3D1Z - chains A and B; structure by X-ray diffraction, 1.30 A resolution.

Chain A (and B):
Molecule: HIV-1 Protease
Organism: Human immunodeficiency virus type 1
Notes: EC 3.4.23.16; chain B of this document is another copy of the same molecule, construct and numbering; everything in this record applies to it too
UniProt: P04587 (POL_HV1B5); residues 1-99 here correspond to UniProt positions 501-599 (UniProt number = residue number + 500)
Amino-acid sequence (99 residues; row label = number of the first residue in the row):
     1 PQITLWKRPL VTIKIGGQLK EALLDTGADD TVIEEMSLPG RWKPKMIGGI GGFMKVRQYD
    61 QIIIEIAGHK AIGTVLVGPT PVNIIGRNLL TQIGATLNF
Sequence notes: engineered mutation M54 (Ile554 in P04587)
Ligand contacts: tmc114 (017; (3r,3as,6ar)-hexahydrofuro[2,3-b]furan-3-yl(1S,2R)-3-[[(4-aminophenyl)sulfonyl](isobutyl)amino]-1-benzyl-2-hydroxypropylcarbamate): R8, L23, D25, G27, A28, D29, D30, V32, I47, G48, G49, I50, L76, P81, V82, I84
Swiss-Prot annotation at these positions:
  - region (Dimerization of protease): P1 to L5, G49 to F53, K55, N88 to G94, T96 to F99
  - active site: D25 (For protease activity)
  - site: F99 (Cleavage)
What the authors report for this chain:
  - binding site for tmc114: D29, D30, G48, P81, V82
  - contacts within the chain: M54-P79 (hydrophobic contact)
  - conformationally variable residues (loop rearrangement): G51, G78 to V82
  - mutagenesis - I54M: unchanged stability

Interface between chain A and chain B:
Residue-residue contacts - 98 pairs, chain A then chain B:
  P1(A) - L97(B)
  P1(A) - N98(B)
  P1(A) - F99(B)  hydrogen bond (backbone-backbone)
  Q2(A) - T96(B)
  Q2(A) - L97(B)
  Q2(A) - N98(B)  hydrogen bond
  I3(A) - T96(B)
  I3(A) - L97(B)  hydrogen bond (backbone-backbone)
  I3(A) - F99(B)  hydrophobic
  L5(A) - T26(B)
  L5(A) - R87(B)  hydrogen bond (backbone-side chain)
  L5(A) - L90(B)  hydrophobic
  L5(A) - T91(B)
  L5(A) - A95(B)
  W6(A) - R87(B)  hydrogen bond (backbone-side chain)
  W6(A) - T91(B)
  K7(A) - R87(B)
  R8(A) - D29(B)  salt bridge
  R8(A) - R87(B)
  P9(A) - T26(B)
  P9(A) - R87(B)
  L23(A) - G27(B)
  L24(A) - T26(B)  hydrogen bond (backbone-side chain)
  L24(A) - L97(B)  hydrophobic
  L24(A) - F99(B)  hydrophobic
  D25(A) - D25(B)
  D25(A) - T26(B)
  D25(A) - G27(B)  hydrogen bond (side chain-backbone)
  T26(A) - L5(B)
  T26(A) - P9(B)
  T26(A) - L24(B)  hydrogen bond (side chain-backbone)
  T26(A) - D25(B)
  T26(A) - T26(B)  hydrogen bond (side chain-backbone)
  T26(A) - L97(B)
  G27(A) - L23(B)
  G27(A) - D25(B)  hydrogen bond (backbone-side chain)
  D29(A) - R8(B)  salt bridge
  I47(A) - I50(B)  hydrophobic
  G48(A) - I50(B)
  G49(A) - I50(B)
  G49(A) - P81(B)
  I50(A) - I47(B)  hydrophobic
  I50(A) - G49(B)
  I50(A) - I50(B)
  I50(A) - G51(B)  hydrogen bond (backbone-backbone)
  I50(A) - G52(B)
  I50(A) - M54(B)
  I50(A) - T80(B)
  G51(A) - I50(B)  hydrogen bond (backbone-backbone)
  G51(A) - G51(B)
  G51(A) - G52(B)  hydrogen bond (backbone-backbone)
  G52(A) - I50(B)
  G52(A) - G51(B)
  F53(A) - G51(B)
  M54(A) - I50(B)  hydrophobic
  H69(A) - F99(B)
  T80(A) - I50(B)
  R87(A) - L5(B)  hydrogen bond (side chain-backbone)
  R87(A) - W6(B)  hydrogen bond (side chain-backbone)
  R87(A) - K7(B)
  R87(A) - R8(B)
  R87(A) - P9(B)
  L90(A) - L5(B)  hydrophobic
  T91(A) - L5(B)
  T91(A) - W6(B)
  Q92(A) - W6(B)
  I93(A) - F99(B)
  G94(A) - N98(B)
  G94(A) - F99(B)
  A95(A) - L5(B)
  A95(A) - N98(B)
  A95(A) - F99(B)  hydrophobic
  T96(A) - Q2(B)
  T96(A) - I3(B)
  T96(A) - T4(B)
  T96(A) - T96(B)
  T96(A) - L97(B)
  T96(A) - N98(B)  hydrogen bond (backbone-backbone)
  L97(A) - P1(B)
  L97(A) - Q2(B)
  L97(A) - I3(B)  hydrogen bond (backbone-backbone)
  L97(A) - L24(B)  hydrophobic
  L97(A) - T26(B)
  L97(A) - T96(B)
  N98(A) - P1(B)
  N98(A) - Q2(B)  hydrogen bond
  N98(A) - G94(B)
  N98(A) - A95(B)
  N98(A) - T96(B)  hydrogen bond (backbone-backbone)
  N98(A) - N98(B)
  F99(A) - P1(B)  hydrogen bond (backbone-backbone)
  F99(A) - I3(B)  hydrophobic
  F99(A) - L24(B)  hydrophobic
  F99(A) - A67(B)  hydrophobic
  F99(A) - H69(B)
  F99(A) - I93(B)
  F99(A) - G94(B)
  F99(A) - A95(B)  hydrophobic
Interface residues without a listed pair, chain A (38 interface residues in all): T4, A67, I84
Interface residues without a listed pair, chain B (38 interface residues in all): V32, F53, I84
Interface features reported in the paper:
  - pairs named by the authors: M54(A)-I50(B) (hydrophobic contact)

Overview:
The chain A/chain B interface involves 38 residues from each chain; the contacts include 20 hydrogen bonds and
2 salt bridges. Polar contacts include R8(A)-D29(B), Q2(A)-N98(B) and L5(A)-R87(B). The paper describes a
hydrophobic contact between M54(A) and I50(B). From the paper: a binding site for tmc114 at D29(A), D30(A) and
G48(A) among others; I54M of chain A leaves stability unchanged.
Chain A and chain B are both HIV-1 Protease (Human immunodeficiency virus type 1); the structure, Crystal
structure of HIV-1 mutant I54M and inhibitor DARUNAVIR, was determined by X-ray diffraction (same publication
as 3D1X, 3CYW, 3CYX, 3D1Y and 3D20).
